6M6V - chains A and D of the 7 polymer chains in the assembly; structure by X-ray diffraction, 3.08 A resolution.

# Chain A
Protein: Toxin-antitoxin system antidote Mnt family
From: Shewanella oneidensis MR-1
UniProtKB: Q8ECH7 (Q8ECH7_SHEON); numbering as in UniProt (aligned over 1-139)
Sequence (139 residues; each row starts with the number of its first residue):
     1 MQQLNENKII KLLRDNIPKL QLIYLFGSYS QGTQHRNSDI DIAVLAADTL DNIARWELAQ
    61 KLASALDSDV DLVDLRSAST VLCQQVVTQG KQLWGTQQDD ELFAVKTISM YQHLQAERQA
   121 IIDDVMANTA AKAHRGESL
Unresolved in the structure: 1, 28-36, 128-139
Curated features (UniProtKB/Swiss-Prot):
  - motif: Gly27 to Asp41 (GSX(10)DXD motif)
  - binding site (Mg(2+)): Asp39, Asp41, Asp71
  - mutagenesis: Gly27 to Ser28 (No longer AMPylates HepT, reduced ability to neutralize HepT), Asp39 to Asp41 (No longer AMPylates HepT, reduced ability to neutralize HepT, still binds HepT), Gln98 to His113 (Significantly reduces antitoxin function, reduced ability to neutralize HepT, decreased ability to AMPylate HepT)
Reported in the primary citation:
  - mutagenesis - G27A/S28T, D39E/D41E: decreased growth with Toxin-antitoxin system toxin HepN family (chain D)

# Chain D
Protein: Toxin-antitoxin system toxin HepN family
From: Shewanella oneidensis MR-1
UniProtKB: Q8ECH6 (Q8ECH6_SHEON); residues 1-133 here = UniProt positions 1-133
Sequence (133 residues; row label = number of the first residue in the row):
     1 MNDIIINKIA TIKRCIKRIQ QVYGDGSQFK QDFTLQDSVI LNLQRCCEAC IDIANHINRQ
    61 QQLGIPQSSR DSFTLLAQNN LITQPLSDNL KKMVGLRNIA VHDYQELNLD IVVHVVQHHL
   121 EDFEQFIDVI KAE
Unresolved in the structure: 1
Curated features (UniProtKB/Swiss-Prot):
  - motif: Arg97 to Tyr104 (RX(4)HXY motif)
  - active site: Arg97, His102
  - modified residue: Tyr104 (O-tri-AMP-tyrosine)
  - mutagenesis: Cys15 (C15R: Loss of toxicity), His56 (H56P: Loss of toxicity), Arg70 (R70H: Loss of toxicity), Val94 (V94G: Loss of toxicity), Arg97 (R97G: Loss of toxicity), Asn98 (N98T: Loss of toxicity; when associated with C-104), His102 (H102A: Loss of toxicity), Tyr104 (Y104A: No loss of toxicity. No longer AMPylated by MntA), Leu107 (L107H: Loss of toxicity), His118 (H118P: Loss of toxicity)
Reported in the primary citation:
  - post-translational modification sites: Tyr104
  - binding site for the 3-nt RNA strand: Arg70, Tyr104
  - mutagenesis - Y104A: decreased growth with Toxin-antitoxin system antidote Mnt family (chain A)

# Chain A / chain D interface
Residue-residue contacts - 10 pairs, chain A then chain D:
  Val81(A) - Asp3(D)
  Gln85(A) - Ile4(D)
  Tyr111(A) - Asp3(D)  hydrogen bond
  Gln115(A) - Asp3(D)
  Arg118(A) - Asp3(D)  salt bridge
  Ile122(A) - Ile6(D)  hydrophobic
  Val125(A) - Lys131(D)  hydrogen bond (backbone-side chain)
  Met126(A) - Ile9(D)  hydrophobic
  Met126(A) - Lys131(D)
  Ala127(A) - Lys131(D)
Interface residues without a listed pair, chain D (7 interface residues in all): Asn7, Lys13

# Summary
Chain A and chain D form an interface of 9 and 7 residues respectively; the contacts include 2 hydrogen bonds
and 1 salt bridge. Polar pairs include Arg118(A)-Asp3(D), Tyr111(A)-Asp3(D) and Val125(A)-Lys131(D). From the
paper: a binding site for the 3-nt RNA strand at Arg70(D) and Tyr104(D); G27A/S28T and D39E/D41E of chain A
reduce growth with Toxin-antitoxin system toxin HepN family (chain D).
Here chain A is Toxin-antitoxin system antidote Mnt family and chain D is Toxin-antitoxin system toxin HepN
family, both from Shewanella oneidensis MR-1. Entry 6M6V (Crystal structure the toxin-antitoxin MntA-HepT) was
determined by X-ray diffraction (same publication as 6M6U, 6M6W and 7BXO).
